PDB entry 5F6K | X-ray diffraction, 2.41 A resolution | chains B and C of the 7 polymer chains in the assembly

== Chain B ==
Molecule: Set1/Ash2 histone methyltransferase complex subunit ASH2
From: Homo sapiens
UniProt: Q9UBL3 (ASH2L_HUMAN); residues 286-504 here correspond to UniProt positions 380-598 (UniProt number = residue number + 94)
Amino-acid sequence (184 residues; each row starts with the number of its first residue; note: 36 numbers in that range are skipped by the numbering (no residue carries them; nothing is unmodelled there)):
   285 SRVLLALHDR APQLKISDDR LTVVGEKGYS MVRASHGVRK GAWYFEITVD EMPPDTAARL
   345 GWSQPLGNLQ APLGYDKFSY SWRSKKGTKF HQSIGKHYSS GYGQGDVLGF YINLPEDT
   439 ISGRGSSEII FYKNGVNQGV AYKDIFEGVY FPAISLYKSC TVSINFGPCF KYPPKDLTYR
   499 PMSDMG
Not modelled in the structure: 439-443, 504
Construct notes: expression tag (285); linker (439-444)
From the paper describing this entry:
  - mutagenesis - Q354A: decreased catalytic activity on all MLL complexes

== Chain C ==
Molecule: Histone-lysine N-methyltransferase 2C
From: Homo sapiens
Notes: EC 2.1.1.43
UniProt: Q8NEZ4 (KMT2C_HUMAN); residue numbers follow UniProt; this construct covers 4757-4911
Amino-acid sequence (159 residues; row label = number of the first residue in the row):
  4753 GPLGSKSSQY RKMKTEWKSN VYLARSRIQG LGLYAARDIE KHTMVIEYIG TIIRNEVANR
  4813 KEKLYESQNR GVYMFRMDND HVIDATLTGG PARYINHSCA PNCVAEVVTF ERGHKIIISS
  4873 SRRIQKGEEL CYDYKFDFED DQHKIPCHCG AVNCRKWMN
Not modelled in the structure: 4753, 4889-4896
Construct notes: expression tag (4753-4756)
Swiss-Prot annotation at these positions:
  - binding site (S-adenosyl-L-methionine): Tyr4825, Asn4848, His4849
  - binding site (Zn(2+)): Cys4851, Cys4899, Cys4901, Cys4906
  - mutagenesis: Arg4779 (R4779P: Confers a WRAD-dependent gain-of-function histone H3 dimethylation activity. Converts H3K4me1 into H3K4me2), Tyr4786 (Y4786F: Confers a WRAD-dependent gain-of-function histone H3 dimethylation activity. Converts H3K4me1 into H3K4me2), Asn4848 (N4848A: Abolishes interaction with S-adenosyl-L-methionine), Gln4877 (Q4877Y: Confers a WRAD-dependent gain-of-function histone H3 dimethylation activity. Converts H3K4me1 into H3K4me2), His4900 (H4900N: Confers a WRAD-dependent gain-of-function histone H3 dimethylation activity. Converts H3K4me1 into H3K4me2)
Metal / ion sites: Zn2+: Cys4851, Cys4899, Cys4901, Cys4906
Residues lining bound ligands: S-adenosylhomocysteine (SAH): Ile4780, Gln4781, Gly4782, Leu4783, Gly4823, Val4824, Tyr4825, Arg4845, Tyr4846, Ile4847, Asn4848, His4849, Tyr4886, Pro4898, Cys4899, His4900, Cys4901, Met4910
From the paper describing this entry:
  - binding site for S-adenosylhomocysteine: Tyr4825
  - contacts within the chain: Tyr4825-Arg4845 (from molecular simulation)
  - conformationally variable residues (side-chain flip): Val4824
  - binding site for peptide ARTKQTARK: Phe4827
  - mutagenesis - R4806A: decreased catalytic activity

== Interface between chain B and chain C ==
Pairs across the interface - 8 pairs, chain B then chain C:
  Val308(B) with Glu4863(C)
  Glu335(B) with Leu4755(C); Phe4862(C); Glu4863(C), hydrogen bond (side chain-backbone)
  Pro338(B) with Arg4763(C)
  Gln388(B) with Leu4755(C); Ser4759(C), hydrogen bond
  Ser477(B) with Glu4863(C)
Other interface residues (no listed pair), chain B (9 interface residues in all): Lys299, Asp334, Pro337, Thr479
Other interface residues (no listed pair), chain C (7 interface residues in all): Gly4756, Arg4864

== Summary ==
9 residues of chain B face 7 of chain C across their interface, with 2 hydrogen bonds. Polar contacts include
Glu335(B)-Glu4863(C) and Gln388(B)-Ser4759(C). Ligands of chain C: S-adenosylhomocysteine. The paper reports a
binding site for S-adenosylhomocysteine at Tyr4825(C); Q354A of chain B reduces catalytic activity on all MLL
complexes.
Here chain B is Set1/Ash2 histone methyltransferase complex subunit ASH2 and chain C is Histone-lysine
N-methyltransferase 2C, both from Homo sapiens. Entry 5F6K (Crystal structure of the MLL3-Ash2L-RbBP5 complex)
was determined by X-ray diffraction (same publication as 5F59, 5F5E and 5F6L).
